Entry 7PBP (electron microscopy, 3.20 A resolution); this record covers chains D and H of the 10 polymer chains in the assembly.

# Chain D
Protein: Holliday junction ATP-dependent DNA helicase RuvB
Organism: Streptococcus thermophilus
Notes: EC 3.6.4.12
UniProt: A0A2U2MES7 (A0A2U2MES7_STRTR); numbering as in UniProt (aligned over 19-333)
Amino-acid sequence (315 residues; row label = number of the first residue in the row):
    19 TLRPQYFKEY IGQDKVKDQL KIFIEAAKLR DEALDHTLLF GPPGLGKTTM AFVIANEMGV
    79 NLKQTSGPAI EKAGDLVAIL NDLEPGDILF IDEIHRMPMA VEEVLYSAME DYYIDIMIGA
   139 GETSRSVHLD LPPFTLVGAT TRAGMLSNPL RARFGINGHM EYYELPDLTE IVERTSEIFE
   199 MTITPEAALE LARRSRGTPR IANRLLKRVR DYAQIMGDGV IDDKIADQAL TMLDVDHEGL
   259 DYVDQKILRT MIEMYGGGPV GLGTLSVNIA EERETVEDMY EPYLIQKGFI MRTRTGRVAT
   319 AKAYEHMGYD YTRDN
Unresolved in the structure: 332-333
Metal / ion sites: Mg2+: Thr-66 (together with ATP-gamma-S)
Residues lining bound ligands: ATP-gamma-S (AGS; phosphothiophosphoric acid-adenylate ester): Leu-20, Arg-21, Pro-22, Tyr-28, Ile-29, Pro-60, Pro-61, Gly-62, Leu-63, Gly-64, Lys-65, Thr-66, Thr-67, Thr-159, Tyr-181, Ile-189, Pro-217, Arg-218, Asn-221

# Chain H
Protein: Holliday junction ATP-dependent DNA helicase RuvA
Organism: Salmonella typhimurium
Notes: EC 3.6.4.12
UniProt: A0A0M0QTS9 (A0A0M0QTS9_SALTM); residue numbers follow UniProt; this construct covers 156-203
Amino-acid sequence (54 residues; each row starts with the number of its first residue):
   156 SEDAEQEAVA ALVALGYKPQ EASRMVSKIA RPDASSETLI RDALRAALHH HHHH
Unresolved in the structure: 156-157, 208-209
Differences from the reference sequence: expression tag (204-209)

# Chain D / chain H interface
Pairs across the interface (14):
  Asp-133(D) / His-206(H)  salt bridge
  Met-135(D) / His-204(H)
  Met-135(D) / His-206(H)
  Ile-136(D) / His-204(H)  hydrogen bond (backbone-side chain)
  Gly-137(D) / His-204(H)
  Ala-138(D) / Ala-201(H)
  Ala-138(D) / Ala-202(H)
  Ala-138(D) / Leu-203(H)
  Gly-139(D) / Arg-200(H)
  Gly-139(D) / Ala-201(H)
  Gly-139(D) / Leu-203(H)  hydrogen bond (backbone-backbone)
  Ser-142(D) / His-204(H)
  Ser-142(D) / His-205(H)  hydrogen bond (side chain-backbone)
  Arg-143(D) / His-204(H)
Interface residues without a listed pair, chain D (9 interface residues in all): Ser-144

# In short
9 residues of chain D face 7 of chain H across their interface, with 3 hydrogen bonds and 1 salt bridge. Polar
pairs include Asp-133(D)/His-206(H), Ile-136(D)/His-204(H) and Ser-142(D)/His-205(H). Chain D binds
ATP-gamma-S.
Chain D is Holliday junction ATP-dependent DNA helicase RuvB (Streptococcus thermophilus) and chain H is
Holliday junction ATP-dependent DNA helicase RuvA (Salmonella typhimurium); the structure, RuvAB branch
migration motor complexed to the Holliday junction - RuvB AAA+ state s5 [t2 dataset], was determined by
electron microscopy (same publication as 7PBL, 7PBM, 7PBN, 7PBO, 7PBQ, 7PBR and 3 further entries).
